Entry 4XWO (X-ray diffraction, 2.75 A resolution); this record covers chains A and C of the 7 polymer chains in the assembly.

[Chain A]
Molecule: ATPase GET3
Organism: Saccharomyces cerevisiae (ATCC 204508 / S288c)
Notes: EC 3.6.-.-
Reference sequence: Q12154 (GET3_YEAST); residue numbers follow UniProt; this construct covers 1-354
Amino-acid sequence (354 residues; each row starts with the number of its first residue):
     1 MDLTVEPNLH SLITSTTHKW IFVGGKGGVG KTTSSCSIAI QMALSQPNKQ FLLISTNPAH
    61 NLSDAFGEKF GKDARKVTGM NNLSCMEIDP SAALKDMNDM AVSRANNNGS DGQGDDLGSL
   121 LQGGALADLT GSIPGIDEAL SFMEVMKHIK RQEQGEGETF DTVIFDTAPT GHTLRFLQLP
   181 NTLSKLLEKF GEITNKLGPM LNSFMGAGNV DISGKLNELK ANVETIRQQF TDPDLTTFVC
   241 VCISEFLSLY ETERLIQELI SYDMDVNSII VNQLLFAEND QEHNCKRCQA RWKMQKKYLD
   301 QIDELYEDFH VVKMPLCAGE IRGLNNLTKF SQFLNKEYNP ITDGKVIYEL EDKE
Not modelled in the structure: 1-3, 102-125, 154-158, 192-214, 283-284, 351-354
Construct notes: engineered mutation N57 (Asp in Q12154)
Ion coordination: Mg2+: T32 (together with ADP, ATP); Zn2+: C285, C288 (shared with 2 residues of chain B)
Ligand contacts:
  - ADP / ATP, molecule 1: K26, G27, G28, V29, G30, K31, T32, T33, N57, P169, N272, Q273, P315, L316, C317, G319, I321, F330
  - ADP / ATP, molecule 2: K26, G27, E245, L247, R291
Reported in the primary citation:
  - mutagenesis - E253R: abolished binding to Get4

[Chain C]
Molecule: Antibody heavy chain
Organism: HOMO SAPIENS, synthetic construct
Notes: antibody fragment or engineered binder
Amino-acid sequence (230 residues; each row starts with the number of its first residue):
     1 EISEVQLVES GGGLVQPGGS LRLSCAASGF NLYYYSIHWV RQAPGKGLEW VASISPYSSS
    61 TSYADSVKGR FTISADTSKN TAYLQMNSLR AEDTAVYYCA RGRWYRRALD YWGQGTLVTV
   121 SSASTKGPSV FPLAPSSKST SGGTAALGCL VKDYFPEPVT VSWNSGALTS GVHTFPAVLQ
   181 SSGLYSLSSV VTVPSSSLGT QTYICNVNHK PSNTKVDKKV EPKSCDKTHT
Not modelled in the structure: 1-3, 139-142, 226-230
Disulfides: C25-C99, C149-C205

[Interface between chain A and chain C]
Pairs across the interface - 13 pairs, chain A then chain C:
  F246(A) - Y34(C)  hydrophobic
  L249(A) - W104(C)  hydrophobic
  Y250(A) - Y34(C)  hydrogen bond (side chain-backbone)
  Y250(A) - Y57(C)  hydrophobic
  Y250(A) - W104(C)
  R254(A) - Y57(C)  hydrogen bond (side chain-backbone)
  R254(A) - S58(C)
  Q301(A) - W104(C)
  Q301(A) - Y105(C)
  E304(A) - Y105(C)
  E304(A) - R106(C)  salt bridge
  L305(A) - W104(C)  hydrophobic
  L305(A) - Y105(C)
Also at the interface, not in a pair above, chain A (10 interface residues in all): E253, I302, Y306
Also at the interface, not in a pair above, chain C (7 interface residues in all): Y33

[Overview]
10 residues of chain A and 7 residues of chain C are in contact; the contacts include 2 hydrogen bonds and 1
salt bridge. Among the polar pairs are E304(A)-R106(C), Y250(A)-Y34(C) and R254(A)-Y57(C). Bound to chain A:
ADP / ATP. C285(A) and C288(A) coordinate Zn2+. The paper reports that E253R of chain A abolishes binding to
Get4.
Here chain A is ATPase GET3 (Saccharomyces cerevisiae (ATCC 204508 / S288c)) and chain C is Antibody heavy
chain (HOMO SAPIENS, synthetic construct). Entry 4XWO (Structure of Get3 bound to the transmembrane domain of
Sec22) was determined by X-ray diffraction, deposited together with 4XTR and 4XVU.
